Entry 6YRJ (X-ray diffraction, 1.85 A resolution); this record covers chain A.

# Chain A
Protein: Putative iron-dependent peroxidase
Source organism: Streptomyces lividans 1326
UniProtKB: A0A1H2DDB9 (A0A1H2DDB9_9ACTN); residue numbers follow UniProt; this construct covers 1-316
Sequence (316 residues; each row starts with the number of its first residue):
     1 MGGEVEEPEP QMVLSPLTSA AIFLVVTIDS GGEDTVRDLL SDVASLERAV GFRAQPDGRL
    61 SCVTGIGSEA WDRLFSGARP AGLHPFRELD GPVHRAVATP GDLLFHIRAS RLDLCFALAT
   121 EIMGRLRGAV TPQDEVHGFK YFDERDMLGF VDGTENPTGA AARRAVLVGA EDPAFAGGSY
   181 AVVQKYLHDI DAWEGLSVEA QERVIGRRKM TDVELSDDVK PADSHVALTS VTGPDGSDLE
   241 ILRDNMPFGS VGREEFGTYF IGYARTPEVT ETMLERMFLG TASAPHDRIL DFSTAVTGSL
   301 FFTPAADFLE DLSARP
Disordered / not traced: 1-6, 313-316
Metal / ion sites: Mg2+ near Asp191 (its only coordinating residue here); heme Fe near His225 (its only coordinating residue here)
Residues lining bound ligands: heme (HEM): Asp146, Leu148, Phe150, Val151, Asp152, Gly153, Thr154, Glu155, Gln184, Tyr186, His188, Ile205, Arg207, His225, Val226, Thr229, Ser230, Ile241, Arg243, Asn245, Thr258, Phe260, Thr270, Met273, Leu274, Met277, Ile289, Ser293
What the authors report for this chain:
  - heme coordination: His225
  - contacts within the chain: Asp152-Asn245, His225-Asp287
  - binding site for heme: Arg243
  - mutagenesis - D152A: unchanged catalytic activity
  - mutagenesis - R243A: decreased catalytic activity
  - catalytic residues: Arg243

# Overview
Bound to chain A: heme. From the paper: the catalytic residue Arg243; R243A reduces catalytic activity.
Chain A is Putative iron-dependent peroxidase (Streptomyces lividans 1326); the structure, SFX structure of
dye-type peroxidase DtpB in the ferric state, was determined by X-ray diffraction, deposited together with
6YR4, 6YRC and 6YRD.
